Entry 7G9J (X-ray diffraction, 1.97 A resolution); this record covers chains A and B.

Chain A:
Protein: Transforming protein RhoA
From: Homo sapiens
Notes: EC 3.6.5.2
UniProt: P61586 (RHOA_HUMAN); numbering as in UniProt (aligned over 1-184)
Sequence (185 residues; each row starts with the number of its first residue; numbering starts at 0):
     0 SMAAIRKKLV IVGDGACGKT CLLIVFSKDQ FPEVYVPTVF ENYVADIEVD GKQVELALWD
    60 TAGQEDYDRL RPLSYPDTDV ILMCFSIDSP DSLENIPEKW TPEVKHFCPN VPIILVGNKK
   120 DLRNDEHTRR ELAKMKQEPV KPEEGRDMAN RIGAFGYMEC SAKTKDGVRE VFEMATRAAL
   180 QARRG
Unresolved in the structure: 0-2, 181-184
Differences from the reference sequence: expression tag (0)
UniProt features mapped onto this chain:
  - region: A61 to D78 (Switch II region)
  - motif: Y34 to Y42 (Effector region)
  - binding site (GTP): G12 to T19, F30 to T37, D59 to Q63, N117 to D120, S160 to K162
  - modified residue: Y34 (Microbial infection: O-AMP-tyrosine), T37 (Microbial infection: O-AMP-threonine), N41 (Microbial infection: ADP-ribosylasparagine), Q63 (5-glutamyl serotonin)
  - glycosylation: Y34 (Microbial infection: O-linked (GlcNAc) tyrosine), T37 (Microbial infection: O-alpha-linked (GlcNAc) threonine)
  - cross-link: K135 (Glycyl lysine isopeptide (Lys-Gly) (interchain with G-Cter in ubiquitin))
Covalently attached groups: 1-(3,4-dihydropyrazin-1(2H)-yl)ethan-1-one (ZGX) linked to C20
Small-molecule neighbours: 1-(3,4-dihydropyrazin-1(2H)-yl)ethan-1-one (ZGX): T19, V35, P36, T37

Chain B:
Protein: Rho guanine nucleotide exchange factor 2
From: Homo sapiens
UniProt: Q92974 (ARHG2_HUMAN); residue numbers follow UniProt; this construct covers 206-448
Sequence (245 residues; row label = number of the first residue in the row):
   204 SMEMDEKDFA ADSWSLAVDS SFLQQHKKEV MKQQDVIYEL IQTELHHVRT LKIMTRLFRT
   264 GMLEELHLEP GVVQGLFPCV DELSDIHTRF LSQLLERRRQ ALCPGSTRNF VIHRLGDLLI
   324 SQFSGPSAEQ MCKTYSEFCS RHSKALKLYK ELYARDKRFQ QFIRKVTRPA VLKRHGVQEC
   384 ILLVTQRITK YPLLISRILQ HSHGIEEERQ DLTTALGLVK ELLSNVDEGI YQLEKGARLQ
   444 EIYNR
Unresolved in the structure: 448
Differences from the reference sequence: expression tag (204-205)
UniProt features mapped onto this chain:
  - modified residue: K353 (N6-acetyllysine)

Chain A / chain B interface:
Pairs across the interface (62):
  R5(A) with K376(B), hydrogen bond (side chain-backbone); E382(B), salt bridge
  K27(A) with D215(B), salt bridge
  V33(A) with S216(B); S218(B); L219(B), hydrophobic
  Y34(A) with D215(B); S216(B); D238(B); V239(B); E242(B), hydrogen bond; R400(B), hydrogen bond
  V35(A) with R400(B), hydrogen bond (backbone-side chain)
  P36(A) with E242(B); R400(B)
  T37(A) with V239(B); E242(B), hydrogen bond; L396(B); L397(B); R400(B), hydrogen bond
  V38(A) with E242(B), hydrogen bond (backbone-side chain); K393(B)
  F39(A) with K393(B), hydrogen bond (backbone-side chain)
  E40(A) with T246(B); H249(B), salt bridge
  N41(A) with R377(B), hydrogen bond (side chain-backbone)
  Y42(A) with R377(B)
  V43(A) with K376(B); R377(B)
  D45(A) with K376(B), salt bridge
  E54(A) with K376(B), salt bridge
  W58(A) with E382(B); L385(B), hydrophobic; Q389(B)
  D59(A) with Q389(B), hydrogen bond (backbone-side chain)
  A61(A) with L396(B)
  G62(A) with T392(B); L396(B)
  Q63(A) with Q389(B); T392(B)
  Y66(A) with T392(B); L426(B); S427(B); D430(B)
  D67(A) with D430(B), hydrogen bond (backbone-side chain)
  R68(A) with D430(B), hydrogen bond (backbone-side chain); E431(B), salt bridge; I433(B)
  L69(A) with C342(B), hydrophobic; T392(B); D430(B), hydrogen bond (backbone-side chain); I433(B), hydrophobic
  L72(A) with C342(B), hydrophobic; H345(B); L385(B); T388(B); Q435(B)
  S73(A) with L385(B); Q389(B), hydrogen bond
  P75(A) with L349(B), hydrophobic
  D76(A) with K353(B), salt bridge; Q381(B)
Also at the interface, not in a pair above, chain A (29 interface residues in all): K7
Also at the interface, not in a pair above, chain B (36 interface residues in all): S346, L386, I391, K423, V429

Overview:
29 residues of chain A and 36 residues of chain B are in contact, with 14 hydrogen bonds and 7 salt bridges.
Among the polar pairs are R5(A)-E382(B), K27(A)-D215(B) and E40(A)-H249(B). Covalently linked
1-(3,4-dihydropyrazin-1(2H)-yl)ethan-1-one: at C20(A). UniProt lists 28 GTP-binding residues on chain A.
Here chain A is Transforming protein RhoA and chain B is Rho guanine nucleotide exchange factor 2, both from
Homo sapiens. Entry 7G9J (ARHGEF2 PanDDA analysis group deposition -- ARHGEF2 and RhoA in complex with
PCM-0102281-001) was determined by X-ray diffraction.
